5E5Q - chain A; structure by X-ray diffraction, 1.60 A resolution.

# Chain A
Protein: Snakin-1
UniProtKB: B6E1W5 (B6E1W5_SOLTU); residues 1-63 here correspond to UniProt positions 26-88 (UniProt number = residue number + 25)
Amino-acid sequence (63 residues; each row starts with the number of its first residue):
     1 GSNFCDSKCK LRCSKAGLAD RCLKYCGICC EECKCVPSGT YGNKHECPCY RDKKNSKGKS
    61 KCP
Disulfides: Cys5-Cys30, Cys9-Cys26, Cys13-Cys22, Cys29-Cys62, Cys33-Cys49, Cys35-Cys47

# Summary
Chain A is Snakin-1; the structure, Racemic snakin-1 in P21/c, was determined by X-ray diffraction, deposited
together with 5E5T and 5E5Y.
